6XXI - chains A and B; structure by X-ray diffraction, 1.68 A resolution.

# Chain A
Protein: Deoxyhypusine synthase
Source organism: Homo sapiens
Notes: EC 2.5.1.46
UniProt: P49366 (DHYS_HUMAN); residue numbers follow UniProt; this construct covers 1-369
Chain sequence (369 residues; row label = number of the first residue in the row):
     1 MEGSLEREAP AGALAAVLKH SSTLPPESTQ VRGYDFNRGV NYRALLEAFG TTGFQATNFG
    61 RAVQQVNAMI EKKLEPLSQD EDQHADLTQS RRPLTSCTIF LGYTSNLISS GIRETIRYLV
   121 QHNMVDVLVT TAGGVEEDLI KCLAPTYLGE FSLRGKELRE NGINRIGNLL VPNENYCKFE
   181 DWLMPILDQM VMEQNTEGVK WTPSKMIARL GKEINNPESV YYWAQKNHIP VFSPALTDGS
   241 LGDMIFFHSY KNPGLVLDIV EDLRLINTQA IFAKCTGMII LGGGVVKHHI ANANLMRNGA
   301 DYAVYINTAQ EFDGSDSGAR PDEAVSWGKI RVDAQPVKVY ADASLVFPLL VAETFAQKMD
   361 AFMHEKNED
Unresolved in the structure: 1-27, 78-83, 364-369
Modified positions: Cys177 (S-mercaptocysteine; CSS)
Residues lining bound ligands:
  - NAD (nicotinamide-adenine-dinucleotide), molecule 1: Phe54, Gly284, Val285, His288, Ala309, Asp313, Ser315, Asp316, Ser317
  - NAD, molecule 2: Thr104, Ser105, Asn106, Leu107, Ser109, Thr131, Ala132, Gly133, Glu136, Glu137, Ile166, Asp238, Gly239, Gly282, Gly283, Val285, Ile306, Asn307, Thr308, Ala309, Ser317, Ala341, Asp342, Ala343, Ser344
Curated features (UniProtKB/Swiss-Prot):
  - active site: Lys329 (Nucleophile)
  - binding site (NAD(+)): Ser105 to Ser109, Thr131 to Gly133, Glu137, Asp238, Gly283, Thr308, Ala309, Asp342, Ala343
  - binding site (spermidine): Glu136, Glu137, Asp243, His288, Gly314 to Asp316, Glu323 to Lys329
  - modified residue: Ser78 (Phosphoserine)
  - natural variant: Asn173 (N173S: In NEDSSWI), Tyr305 to Ile306 (deletion: In NEDSSWI)
  - mutagenesis: Asn106 (N106A: Strongly reduced NAD and spermidine binding. Reduced activity), Ser109 (S109A: Strongly reduced spermidine binding. Reduced activity), Glu137 (E137A: Strongly reduced NAD binding. Strongly reduced formation of covalent intermediate), Asp238 (D238A: Strongly reduced NAD binding. Strongly reduced formation of covalent intermediate), Asp243 (D243A: Reduces spermidine binding by 98%. Strongly reduced formation of covalent intermediate), Lys287 (K287A: Reduces covalent intermediate formation and deoxyhypusine synthesis by 99.5%. Retains low spermidine cleavage activity), His288 (H288A: Reduces spermidine binding by 98%. Strongly reduced NAD binding. Strongly reduced formation of covalent intermediate), Tyr305 (Y305A: Strongly reduced NAD binding. No effect on enzyme activity), Asp313 (D313A: Strongly reduced NAD binding), Asp316 (D316A: Reduces spermidine binding by 98%. Loss of covalent intermediate formation and deoxyhypusine synthesis), Ser317 (S317A: Strongly reduced NAD binding. No effect on enzyme activity), Glu323 (E323A: Reduces spermidine binding by 98%. Strongly reduced formation of covalent intermediate), 3 further mutagenesis entries in UniProt
What the authors report for this chain:
  - binding site for beta-mercaptoethanol: Cys177
  - catalytic residues: His288 (proposed by the authors, not directly observed)

# Chain B
Protein: Deoxyhypusine synthase
Source organism: Homo sapiens
Notes: EC 2.5.1.46
UniProt: P49366 (DHYS_HUMAN); the author numbering skips numbers that UniProt does not, so the offset changes along the chain: 1-363 = UniProt 1-363; 370-375 = UniProt 364-369
Chain sequence (369 residues; row label = number of the first residue in the row; note: 6 numbers in that range are skipped by the numbering (no residue carries them; nothing is unmodelled there)):
     1 MEGSLEREAP AGALAAVLKH SSTLPPESTQ VRGYDFNRGV NYRALLEAFG TTGFQATNFG
    61 RAVQQVNAMI EKKLEPLSQD EDQHADLTQS RRPLTSCTIF LGYTSNLISS GIRETIRYLV
   121 QHNMVDVLVT TAGGVEEDLI KCLAPTYLGE FSLRGKELRE NGINRIGNLL VPNENYCKFE
   181 DWLMPILDQM VMEQNTEGVK WTPSKMIARL GKEINNPESV YYWAQKNHIP VFSPALTDGS
   241 LGDMIFFHSY KNPGLVLDIV EDLRLINTQA IFAKCTGMII LGGGVVKHHI ANANLMRNGA
   301 DYAVYINTAQ EFDGSDSGAR PDEAVSWGKI RVDAQPVKVY ADASLVFPLL VAETFAQKMD
   361 AFM
   370 HEKNED
Unresolved in the structure: 1-27, 371-375
Modified positions: Cys177 (S-mercaptocysteine; CSS)
Residues lining bound ligands:
  - NAD (nicotinamide-adenine-dinucleotide), molecule 1: Phe54, Gly284, Val285, His288, Ala309, Asp313, Ser315, Asp316, Ser317
  - NAD, molecule 2: Thr104, Ser105, Asn106, Leu107, Ser109, Thr131, Ala132, Gly133, Glu136, Glu137, Ile166, Asp238, Gly239, Gly282, Gly283, Ile306, Asn307, Thr308, Ala309, Ala341, Asp342, Ala343, Ser344
Curated features (UniProtKB/Swiss-Prot):
  - active site: Lys329 (Nucleophile)
  - binding site (NAD(+)): Ser105 to Ser109, Thr131 to Gly133, Glu137, Asp238, Gly283, Thr308, Ala309, Asp342, Ala343
  - binding site (spermidine): Glu136, Glu137, Asp243, His288, Gly314 to Asp316, Glu323 to Lys329
  - modified residue: Ser78 (Phosphoserine)
What the authors report for this chain:
  - binding site for beta-mercaptoethanol: Cys177
  - catalytic residues: His288 (proposed by the authors, not directly observed)

# Chain A / chain B interface
Pairs across the interface (128; chain A residue first):
  Asn106(A) with Asp313(B), hydrogen bond (side chain-backbone); Gly314(B); Ser315(B)
  Phe151(A) with Glu311(B); Phe312(B); Arg320(B), hydrogen bond (backbone-side chain)
  Leu153(A) with Asp322(B)
  Arg154(A) with Arg320(B); Asp322(B), salt bridge
  Gly155(A) with Asp322(B), hydrogen bond (backbone-side chain); Val325(B); Ser326(B)
  Lys156(A) with Val325(B); Val332(B)
  Leu158(A) with Ser326(B)
  Arg159(A) with Asn298(B), hydrogen bond; Val325(B); Ser326(B); Trp327(B), hydrogen bond (side chain-backbone); Gly328(B)
  Ile163(A) with Ser326(B)
  Asn164(A) with Ser326(B); Trp327(B)
  Arg165(A) with Arg320(B); Glu323(B), salt bridge; Ser326(B), hydrogen bond (backbone-side chain); Trp327(B), hydrogen bond (backbone-side chain)
  Ile166(A) with Glu323(B); Trp327(B), hydrophobic
  Gly167(A) with Glu323(B), hydrogen bond (backbone-side chain)
  Tyr176(A) with Trp327(B)
  Pro234(A) with Pro234(B); Ala235(B), hydrophobic; Thr237(B); Ile259(B)
  Ala235(A) with Pro234(B), hydrophobic
  Leu236(A) with Ile259(B)
  Thr237(A) with Pro234(B); Ile259(B); Leu263(B)
  Asp238(A) with Val285(B); His288(B), salt bridge; His289(B), salt bridge
  Gly239(A) with His288(B); Asn292(B), hydrogen bond (backbone-side chain)
  Gly242(A) with Leu263(B)
  Asp243(A) with Asn292(B), hydrogen bond; Met296(B)
  Ile245(A) with Val260(B), hydrophobic
  Phe246(A) with Leu263(B), hydrophobic; Arg264(B); Asn267(B); Ile271(B), hydrophobic; Met296(B), hydrophobic
  Phe247(A) with Met296(B), hydrophobic
  Ser249(A) with Arg264(B), hydrogen bond
  Tyr250(A) with Arg264(B)
  Leu255(A) with Val260(B)
  Val256(A) with Asp258(B)
  Leu257(A) with Leu257(B); Asp258(B), hydrogen bond (backbone-side chain); Ile259(B), hydrogen bond (backbone-backbone); Val260(B)
  Asp258(A) with Val256(B); Leu257(B), hydrogen bond (side chain-backbone)
  Ile259(A) with Pro234(B); Leu236(B); Thr237(B); Leu257(B), hydrogen bond (backbone-backbone); Ile259(B), hydrophobic
  Val260(A) with Ile245(B), hydrophobic; Leu255(B); Leu257(B), hydrophobic
  Leu263(A) with Thr237(B); Gly242(B); Phe246(B), hydrophobic
  Arg264(A) with Phe246(B); Ser249(B), hydrogen bond; Tyr250(B)
  Asn267(A) with Phe246(B)
  Thr268(A) with Tyr250(B)
  Ile271(A) with Phe246(B), hydrophobic
  Val285(A) with Asp238(B); Val285(B), hydrophobic
  His288(A) with Asp238(B), salt bridge; Gly239(B)
  His289(A) with Asp238(B), salt bridge
  Asn292(A) with Gly239(B), hydrogen bond (side chain-backbone); Asp243(B), hydrogen bond
  Met296(A) with Asp243(B); Phe246(B), hydrophobic; Phe247(B), hydrophobic
  Asn298(A) with Arg159(B), hydrogen bond
  Thr308(A) with Phe312(B); Asp313(B), hydrogen bond
  Glu311(A) with Phe151(B)
  Phe312(A) with Phe151(B); Thr308(B); Asp342(B)
  Asp313(A) with Asn106(B), hydrogen bond (backbone-side chain); Thr308(B), hydrogen bond
  Gly314(A) with Asn106(B)
  Ser315(A) with Asn106(B)
  Arg320(A) with Phe151(B), hydrogen bond (side chain-backbone); Ser152(B); Arg165(B)
  Asp322(A) with Leu153(B); Arg154(B); Gly155(B), hydrogen bond (side chain-backbone)
  Glu323(A) with Arg165(B), salt bridge; Ile166(B); Gly167(B), hydrogen bond (side chain-backbone)
  Val325(A) with Gly155(B); Lys156(B); Arg159(B)
  Ser326(A) with Gly155(B); Leu158(B); Arg159(B); Ile163(B); Asn164(B); Arg165(B), hydrogen bond (side chain-backbone)
  Trp327(A) with Arg159(B), hydrogen bond (backbone-side chain); Asn164(B); Arg165(B), hydrogen bond (side chain-backbone); Ile166(B), hydrophobic; Tyr176(B)
  Gly328(A) with Arg159(B)
  Asp342(A) with Phe312(B)
Interface residues without a listed pair, chain A (61 interface residues in all): Ser152, Pro203, Val332
Interface residues without a listed pair, chain B (61 interface residues in all): Pro203, Thr268

# Summary
Chain A and chain B each contribute 61 residues to their interface; the contacts include 28 hydrogen bonds and
7 salt bridges. Among the polar pairs are Arg154(A)-Asp322(B), Arg165(A)-Glu323(B) and Asp238(A)-His288(B).
NAD is bound between chain A and chain B. From the paper: catalytic residues His288(A) and His288(B); a
binding site for beta-mercaptoethanol at Cys177(A) and Cys177(B).
Both chains are Deoxyhypusine synthase (Homo sapiens). Entry 6XXI (Crystal Structure of Human Deoxyhypusine
Synthase in complex with NAD) was determined by X-ray diffraction together with 6XXH, 6XXJ, 6XXK, 6XXL and
6XXM from the same study.
